1W7P - chains C and D of the 4 polymer chains in the assembly; structure by X-ray diffraction, 3.60 A resolution.

# Chain C
Molecule: VPS25, YJR102C
Source organism: Saccharomyces cerevisiae
Reference sequence: P47142 (YJ72_YEAST); numbering as in UniProt (aligned over 1-202)
Amino-acid sequence (202 residues; row label = number of the first residue in the row):
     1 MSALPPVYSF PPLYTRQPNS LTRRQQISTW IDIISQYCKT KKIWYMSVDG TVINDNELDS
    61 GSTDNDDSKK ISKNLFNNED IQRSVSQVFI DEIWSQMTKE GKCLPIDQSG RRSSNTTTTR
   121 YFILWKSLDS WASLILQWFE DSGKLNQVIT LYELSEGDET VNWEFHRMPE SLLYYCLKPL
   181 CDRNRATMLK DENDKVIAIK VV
Not modelled in the structure: 55-71, 200-202

# Chain D
Molecule: VPS36P, YLR417W
Source organism: Saccharomyces cerevisiae
Reference sequence: Q06696 (VPS36_YEAST); residues 1-566 here = UniProt positions 1-566
Amino-acid sequence (566 residues; numbered 1 to 566; the number before each row is that of its first residue):
     1 MEYWHYVETT SSGQPLLREG EKDIFIDQSV GLYHGKSKIL QRQRGRIFLT SQRIIYIDDA
    61 KPTQNSLGLE LDDLAYVNYS SGFLTRSPRL ILFFKDPSSK DELGKSAETA SADVVSTWVC
   121 PICMVSNETQ GEFTKDTLPT PICINCGVPA DYELTKSSIN CSNAIDPNAN PQNQFGVNSE
   181 NICPACTFAN HPQIGNCEIC GHRLPNASKV RSKLNRLNFH DSRVHIELEK NSLARNKSSH
   241 SALSSSSSTG SSTEFVQLSF RKSDGVLFSQ ATERALENIL TEKNKHIFNQ NVVSVNGVDM
   301 RKGASSHEYN NEVPFIETKL SRIGISSLEK SRENQLLNND ILFNNALTDL NKLMSLATSI
   361 ERLYKNSNIT MKTKTLNLQD ESTVNEPKTR RPLLILDREK FLNKELFLDE IAREIYEFTL
   421 SEFKDLNSDT NYMIITLVDL YAMYNKSMRI GTGLISPMEM REACERFEHL GLNELKLVKV
   481 NKRILCVTSE KFDVVKEKLV DLIGDNPGSD LLRLTQILSS NNSKSNWTLG ILMEVLQNCV
   541 DEGDLLIDKQ LSGIYYYKNS YWPSHI
Not modelled in the structure: 1-395
Swiss-Prot annotation at these positions:
  - zinc finger: Val114 to Asp151 (RanBP2-type 1), Val177 to Pro205 (RanBP2-type 2)
  - mutagenesis: Thr187 to Phe188 (Abolishes ubiquitin-binding and vacuole sorting of ubiquitinated proteins)

# Chain C / chain D interface
Pairs across the interface (26; chain C residue first):
  Val7(C) with Tyr561(D), hydrophobic
  Phe10(C) with Tyr561(D), hydrophobic
  Pro11(C) with Asp548(D); Tyr557(D)
  Pro12(C) with Ile547(D); Tyr557(D), hydrophobic
  Leu13(C) with Trp562(D), hydrophobic
  Thr15(C) with Asp548(D); Lys549(D)
  Gln17(C) with Leu546(D); Ile547(D), hydrogen bond (side chain-backbone)
  Pro18(C) with Val540(D), hydrophobic; Ile547(D)
  Asn19(C) with Val540(D); Asp541(D), hydrogen bond (side chain-backbone); Glu542(D); Gly543(D)
  Thr22(C) with Gly543(D); Asn559(D)
  Gln25(C) with Trp562(D); Pro563(D)
  Gln26(C) with Trp562(D)
  Thr29(C) with Trp562(D)
  Arg83(C) with Asp548(D), salt bridge; Lys549(D); Gln550(D), hydrogen bond
Also at the interface, not in a pair above, chain C (17 interface residues in all): Tyr14, Ser84, Ser86
Also at the interface, not in a pair above, chain D (16 interface residues in all): Leu545, Tyr555
The authors on this interface:
  - specific contacts: Arg83(C)-Asp548(D) (salt bridge), Tyr557(D)-Phe10(C), Tyr561(D)-Phe10(C)
  - interface residues, chain C: Phe10(C)

# Overview
17 residues of chain C and 16 residues of chain D are in contact, with 3 hydrogen bonds and 1 salt bridge.
Among the polar pairs are Arg83(C)-Asp548(D), Gln17(C)-Ile547(D) and Asn19(C)-Asp541(D). The authors report a
salt bridge between Arg83(C) and Asp548(D); contacts between Tyr557(D) and Phe10(C) and Tyr561(D) and
Phe10(C). From the paper: the interface residue Phe10(C).
Here chain C is VPS25, YJR102C and chain D is VPS36P, YLR417W, both from Saccharomyces cerevisiae. Entry 1W7P
(The crystal structure of endosomal complex ESCRT-II (VPS22/VPS25/VPS36)) was determined by X-ray diffraction.
